Entry 5KMF (X-ray diffraction, 3.20 A resolution); this record covers chains A and B of the 4 polymer chains in the assembly.

== Chain A (and B) ==
Name: Ion transport protein
Organism: Arcobacter butzleri (strain RM4018)
Notes: chain B of this document is another copy of the same molecule, construct and numbering; everything in this record applies to it too
UniProtKB: A8EVM5 (A8EVM5_ARCB4); residues 1001-1267 here correspond to UniProt positions 1-267 (UniProt number = residue number - 1000)
Chain sequence (285 residues; numbered 983 to 1267; the number before each row is that of its first residue):
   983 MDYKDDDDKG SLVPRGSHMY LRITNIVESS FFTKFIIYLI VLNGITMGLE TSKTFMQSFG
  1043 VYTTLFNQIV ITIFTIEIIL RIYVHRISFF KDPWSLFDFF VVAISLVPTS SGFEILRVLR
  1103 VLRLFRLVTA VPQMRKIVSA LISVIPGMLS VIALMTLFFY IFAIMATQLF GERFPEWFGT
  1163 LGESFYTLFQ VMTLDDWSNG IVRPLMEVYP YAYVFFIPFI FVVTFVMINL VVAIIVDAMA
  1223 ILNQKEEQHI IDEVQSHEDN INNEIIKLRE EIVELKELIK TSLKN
Not modelled in the structure: 983-1000, 1220-1267
Sequence notes: initiating methionine (983); expression tag (984-1000); conflict D1177 (Glu177 in A8EVM5), D1178 (Ser178 in A8EVM5), N1181 (Met181 in A8EVM5), Y1195 (Trp195 in A8EVM5)
Small-molecule neighbours:
  - nimodipine (6U9): T1162, L1163, G1164, E1165, F1167, Y1168, F1171
  - 1,2-dimyristoyl-rac-glycero-3-phosphocholine (MC3), molecule 1: T1033, S1034, K1035, T1036
  - 1,2-dimyristoyl-rac-glycero-3-phosphocholine (MC3), molecule 2: L1151, F1152, V1190, Y1191, P1192
  - 1,2-dimyristoyl-rac-glycero-3-phosphocholine (MC3), molecule 3: L1176, I1202, F1203, T1206
  - 1,2-dimyristoyl-rac-glycero-3-phosphocholine (MC3), molecule 4: Y1195, I1199, F1203
What the authors report for this chain:
  - mutagenesis - I1199S (Kd 5.7 uM): decreased binding to nimodipine
  - Ca2+ coordination: D1178

== Chain A / chain B interface ==
Contacting residue pairs (54):
  S1132(A) with I1119(B)
  V1133(A) with I1119(B), hydrophobic
  L1136(A) with V1110(B), hydrophobic
  L1139(A) with L1109(B), hydrophobic; V1110(B), hydrophobic
  F1140(A) with F1107(B), hydrophobic
  Y1142(A) with G1026(B); G1030(B)
  I1143(A) with V1103(B); L1106(B), hydrophobic; F1107(B), hydrophobic
  I1146(A) with M1029(B); G1030(B); T1033(B); V1103(B), hydrophobic
  M1147(A) with V1100(B), hydrophobic; L1101(B), hydrophobic; V1103(B), hydrophobic
  T1149(A) with T1033(B)
  Q1150(A) with V1100(B)
  L1151(A) with V1100(B), hydrophobic
  L1163(A) with T1033(B)
  L1176(A) with T1175(B); D1177(B)
  D1178(A) with D1177(B), hydrogen bond (backbone-side chain)
  W1179(A) with Y1168(B); F1171(B), hydrophobic; Q1172(B); T1175(B), hydrogen bond; D1177(B), hydrogen bond (backbone-side chain)
  S1180(A) with Y1168(B), hydrogen bond; Q1172(B), hydrogen bond; D1177(B), hydrogen bond (backbone-side chain)
  N1181(A) with Q1172(B); D1178(B), hydrogen bond
  V1184(A) with Y1168(B)
  R1185(A) with E1158(B); W1159(B); T1169(B), hydrogen bond; Q1172(B), hydrogen bond
  E1189(A) with E1158(B)
  I1199(A) with F1171(B), hydrophobic
  F1203(A) with F1171(B), hydrophobic
  F1207(A) with L1123(B); V1126(B), hydrophobic; I1127(B), hydrophobic; M1130(B), hydrophobic
  I1210(A) with V1213(B), hydrophobic
  N1211(A) with L1123(B); V1126(B)
  V1214(A) with V1213(B), hydrophobic; I1216(B), hydrophobic; I1217(B), hydrophobic
  V1218(A) with I1217(B)
Interface residues without a listed pair, chain A (35 interface residues in all): A1135, F1144, D1177, M1188, Y1195, I1202, V1208
Interface residues without a listed pair, chain B (35 interface residues in all): I1027, E1032, R1099, M1116, V1120, G1182, I1183

== Overview ==
The chain A/chain B interface involves 35 residues from each chain, with 9 hydrogen bonds. Polar pairs include
D1178(A)-D1177(B), W1179(A)-T1175(B) and W1179(A)-D1177(B). Bound to chain A: nimodipine and 4 copies of
1,2-dimyristoyl-rac-glycero-3-phosphocholine. The paper reports that I1199S of chain A reduces binding to
nimodipine; Ca2+ coordination by D1178(A).
Both chains are Ion transport protein (Arcobacter butzleri (strain RM4018)). Entry 5KMF (Structure of CavAb in
complex with nimodipine) was determined by X-ray diffraction together with 5KLB, 5KLG, 5KLS, 5KMD and 5KMH
from the same study.
